Entry 5L5H (X-ray diffraction, 2.60 A resolution); this record covers chains H and I of the 28 polymer chains in the assembly.

== Chain H ==
Name: Proteasome subunit beta type-2
Source organism: Saccharomyces cerevisiae (strain ATCC 204508 / S288c)
Notes: EC 3.4.25.1
Reference sequence: P25043 (PSB2_YEAST); residues 1-232 here correspond to UniProt positions 30-261 (UniProt number = residue number + 29)
Sequence (232 residues; each row starts with the number of its first residue):
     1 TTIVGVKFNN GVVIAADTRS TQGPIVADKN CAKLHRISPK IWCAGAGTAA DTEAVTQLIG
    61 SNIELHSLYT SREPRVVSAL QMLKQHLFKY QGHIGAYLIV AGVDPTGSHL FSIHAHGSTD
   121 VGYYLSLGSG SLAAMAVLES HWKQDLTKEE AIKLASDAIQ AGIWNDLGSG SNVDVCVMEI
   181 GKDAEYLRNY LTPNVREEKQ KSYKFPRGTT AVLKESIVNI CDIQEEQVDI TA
Not modelled in the structure: 227-232
Swiss-Prot annotation at these positions:
  - active site: T1 (Nucleophile)

== Chain I ==
Name: Proteasome subunit beta type-3
Source organism: Saccharomyces cerevisiae (strain ATCC 204508 / S288c)
Notes: EC 3.4.25.1
Reference sequence: P25451 (PSB3_YEAST); residues 0-204 here correspond to UniProt positions 1-205 (UniProt number = residue number + 1)
Sequence (205 residues; row label = number of the first residue in the row; numbering starts at 0):
     0 MSDPSSINGG IVVAMTGKDC VAIACDLRLG SQSLGVSNKF EKIFHYGHVF LGITGLATDV
    60 TTLNEMFRYK TNLYKLKEER AIEPETFTQL VSSSLYERRF GPYFVGPVVA GINSKSGKPF
   120 IAGFDLIGCI DEAKDFIVSG TASDQLFGMC ESLYEPNLEP EDLFETISQA LLNAADRDAL
   180 SGWGAVVYII KKDEVVKRYL KMRQD
Not modelled in the structure: 0
Swiss-Prot annotation at these positions:
  - modified residue: S30 (Phosphoserine)
  - cross-link: K69 (Glycyl lysine isopeptide (Lys-Gly) (interchain with G-Cter in ubiquitin))
Ion coordination: Mg2+ site 1: A174, D177, S180; Mg2+ site 2: D204 (shared with 3 residues of chain Y)

== How chain H and chain I interact ==
Residue-residue contacts (62; chain H residue first):
  I25(H) - D143(I)
  I25(H) - F146(I)  hydrophobic
  V26(H) - F146(I)
  A27(H) - D130(I)
  A27(H) - F146(I)  hydrophobic
  D28(H) - D130(I)
  K29(H) - E150(I)  salt bridge
  T48(H) - R98(I)
  A49(H) - C128(I)  hydrophobic
  A50(H) - Y95(I)
  A50(H) - I126(I)  hydrophobic
  A50(H) - C128(I)
  D51(H) - Y95(I)  hydrogen bond
  D51(H) - R98(I)  salt bridge
  A54(H) - Y95(I)
  Y90(H) - F99(I)  hydrophobic
  H93(H) - R98(I)  hydrogen bond (backbone-side chain)
  H93(H) - F99(I)
  I94(H) - F99(I)  hydrophobic
  R196(H) - E150(I)  salt bridge
  K199(H) - E150(I)
  K199(H) - S151(I)
  K199(H) - Y153(I)  hydrogen bond (side chain-backbone)
  S202(H) - E154(I)  hydrogen bond
  Y203(H) - S151(I)
  Y203(H) - L152(I)  hydrophobic
  K204(H) - D161(I)  salt bridge
  F205(H) - L152(I)  hydrophobic
  F205(H) - E164(I)
  F205(H) - Q168(I)
  P206(H) - E164(I)
  R207(H) - E160(I)  salt bridge
  R207(H) - D161(I)  salt bridge
  R207(H) - E164(I)
  G208(H) - E164(I)  hydrogen bond (backbone-side chain)
  T209(H) - E164(I)
  T210(H) - E164(I)  hydrogen bond
  T210(H) - S167(I)
  T210(H) - Q168(I)  hydrogen bond
  T210(H) - L199(I)
  A211(H) - L199(I)
  A211(H) - K200(I)  hydrogen bond (backbone-backbone)
  V212(H) - F163(I)  hydrophobic
  V212(H) - Y198(I)
  L213(H) - Y198(I)  hydrogen bond (backbone-backbone)
  L213(H) - L199(I)
  L213(H) - K200(I)
  K214(H) - K196(I)
  K214(H) - R197(I)
  K214(H) - Y198(I)  hydrogen bond (backbone-backbone)
  E215(H) - K196(I)
  E215(H) - R197(I)  salt bridge
  S216(H) - V195(I)
  S216(H) - K196(I)  hydrogen bond (backbone-backbone)
  I217(H) - V194(I)
  V218(H) - H44(I)
  V218(H) - V194(I)  hydrogen bond (backbone-backbone)
  V218(H) - K196(I)
  N219(H) - H44(I)
  I220(H) - G46(I)
  I220(H) - V194(I)  hydrophobic
  D222(H) - K74(I)  salt bridge
Interface residues without a listed pair, chain H (37 interface residues in all): Q22, G95
Interface residues without a listed pair, chain I (37 interface residues in all): H47, F49, E131, L157, E158, T165, L171, Y187

== Summary ==
The chain H/chain I interface involves 37 residues from each chain, with 12 hydrogen bonds and 8 salt bridges.
Among the polar pairs are K29(H)-E150(I), D51(H)-R98(I) and R196(H)-E150(I). Curated annotation (UniProt)
lists active-site residue T1(H) on chain H.
Chain H is Proteasome subunit beta type-2 and chain I is Proteasome subunit beta type-3, both from
Saccharomyces cerevisiae (strain ATCC 204508 / S288c); the structure, Yeast 20S proteasome with human beta5i
(1-138) and human beta6 (97-111; 118-133) in complex with PR-924, was determined by X-ray diffraction (same
publication as 5L52, 5L54, 5L55, 5L5A, 5L5B, 5L5D and 30 further entries).
